Entry 3AJV (X-ray diffraction, 1.70 A resolution); this record covers chains B and D of the 4 polymer chains in the assembly.

Chain B (and D):
Name: tRNA-splicing endonuclease
From: Aeropyrum pernix
Notes: EC 3.1.27.9; chain D of this document is another copy of the same molecule, construct and numbering; everything in this record applies to it too
UniProtKB: Q9YBF1 (ENDA_AERPE); residue numbers follow UniProt; this construct covers 1-186
Amino-acid sequence (186 residues; each row starts with the number of its first residue):
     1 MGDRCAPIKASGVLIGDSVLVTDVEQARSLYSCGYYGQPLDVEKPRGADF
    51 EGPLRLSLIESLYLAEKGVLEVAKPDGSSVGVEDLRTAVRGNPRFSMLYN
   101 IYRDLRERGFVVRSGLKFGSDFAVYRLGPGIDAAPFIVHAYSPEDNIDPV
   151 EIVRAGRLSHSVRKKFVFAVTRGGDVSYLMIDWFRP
Not modelled in the structure: 1-6 (chain D: 1-8)
Sequence notes: engineered mutation Ala133 (His in Q9YBF1)

Interface between chain B and chain D:
Residue-residue contacts - 19 pairs, chain B then chain D:
  Arg94(B) with Asp148(D), salt bridge; Val150(D)
  Leu116(B) with Val150(D), hydrophobic; Val153(D), hydrophobic
  Lys117(B) with Arg157(D), hydrogen bond (backbone-side chain)
  Phe118(B) with Arg157(D)
  Gly119(B) with Arg154(D); Arg157(D)
  Asp148(B) with Arg94(D), salt bridge
  Val150(B) with Arg94(D); Leu116(D), hydrophobic
  Val153(B) with Leu116(D), hydrophobic
  Arg154(B) with Gly119(D); Arg154(D)
  Arg157(B) with Lys117(D), hydrogen bond (side chain-backbone); Phe118(D); Leu158(D)
  Leu158(B) with Leu158(D), hydrophobic
  Ser161(B) with Arg157(D)
Interface residues without a listed pair, chain B (13 interface residues in all): Val162
Interface residues without a listed pair, chain D (12 interface residues in all): Val162

Overview:
Chain B and chain D form an interface of 13 and 12 residues respectively, with 2 hydrogen bonds and 2 salt
bridges. Polar pairs include Arg94(B)-Asp148(D) and Lys117(B)-Arg157(D).
Chain B and chain D are both tRNA-splicing endonuclease (Aeropyrum pernix); the structure, Splicing
endonuclease from Aeropyrum pernix, was determined by X-ray diffraction.
